3FWN - chains A and B; structure by X-ray diffraction, 1.50 A resolution.

Chain A (and B):
Name: 6-phosphogluconate dehydrogenase, decarboxylating
Source organism: Escherichia coli
Notes: EC 1.1.1.44; chain B of this document is another copy of the same molecule, construct and numbering; everything in this record applies to it too
Reference sequence: P00350 (6PGD_ECOLI); numbering as in UniProt (aligned over 1-468)
Chain sequence (480 residues; numbered -11 to 468; the number before each row is that of its first residue; numbers below 1 keep their minus sign (Met-11 is residue -11)):
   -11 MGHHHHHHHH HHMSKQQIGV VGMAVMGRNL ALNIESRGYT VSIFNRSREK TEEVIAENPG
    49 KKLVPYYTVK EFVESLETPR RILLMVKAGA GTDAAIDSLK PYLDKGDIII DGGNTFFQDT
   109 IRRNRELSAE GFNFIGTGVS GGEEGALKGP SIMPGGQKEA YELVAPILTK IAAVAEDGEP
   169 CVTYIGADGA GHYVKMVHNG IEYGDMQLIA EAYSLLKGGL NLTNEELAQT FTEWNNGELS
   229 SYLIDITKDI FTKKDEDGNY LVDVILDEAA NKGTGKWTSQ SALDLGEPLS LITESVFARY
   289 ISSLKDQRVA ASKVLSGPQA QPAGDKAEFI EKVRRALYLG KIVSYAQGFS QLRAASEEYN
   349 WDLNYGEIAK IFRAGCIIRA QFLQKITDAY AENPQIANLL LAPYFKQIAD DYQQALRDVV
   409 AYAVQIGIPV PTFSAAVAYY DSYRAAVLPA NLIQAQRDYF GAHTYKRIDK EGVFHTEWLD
Disordered / not traced: -11 to 1
Sequence notes: expression tag (-11 to 0); engineered mutation Ile414 (Asn in P00350)
Swiss-Prot annotation at these positions:
  - active site: Lys183 (Proton acceptor), Glu190 (Proton donor)
  - binding site (NADP(+)): Gly10 to Gly15, Asn33 to Ser35, Val74 to Ala76, Asn102
  - binding site (substrate): Asn102, Ser128 to Gly130, His186, Asn187, Tyr191, Lys260, Arg287, Arg445, His451
  - natural variant: Ser2 (S2L: In strain: ECOR 70), Phe32 (F32Y: In strain: ECOR 70), Thr39 (T39Q: In strain: O7:K1 / VW187), Val52 (V52D: In strain: ECOR 10), Tyr55 (Y55F: In strain: ECOR 10), Asn102 (N102K: In strain: ECOR 65), Ala117 (A117S: In strain: ECOR 70), Ile123 to Thr125 (sequence variant, change not given here; In strain: O7:K1 / VW187), Val170 (V170F: In strain: ECOR 10), Ala175 (A175S: In strain: ECOR 45), Asn209 (N209S: In strain: ECOR 68), Thr211 (T211S: In strain: ECOR 10 and ECOR 69), 10 further natural variant entries in UniProt
Small-molecule neighbours:
  - 6-phosphogluconic acid (6PG), molecule 1: Asn102, Val127, Ser128, Gly129, Gly130, Lys183, His186, Asn187, Glu190, Tyr191, Ala258, Asn259, Lys260, Gly261, Thr262, Arg287, Ile365
  - 6-phosphogluconic acid (6PG), molecule 2: Arg445, Phe448, Gly449, His451

Chain A / chain B interface:
Residue-residue contacts - 253 pairs, chain A then chain B:
  Gly130(A) - Phe448(B)
  Glu131(A) - Ala450(B)
  Glu190(A) - Phe448(B)
  Met194(A) - Ile441(B)  hydrophobic
  Met194(A) - Gln444(B)
  Met194(A) - Arg445(B)
  Met194(A) - Phe448(B)  hydrophobic
  Gln195(A) - Ile441(B)
  Ile197(A) - Leu440(B)  hydrophobic
  Ile197(A) - Gln444(B)
  Ala198(A) - Pro437(B)
  Tyr201(A) - Pro437(B)  hydrophobic
  Tyr201(A) - Asn439(B)  hydrogen bond
  Tyr201(A) - Leu440(B)  hydrophobic
  Ser202(A) - Pro437(B)
  Tyr230(A) - Tyr447(B)
  Tyr230(A) - Phe448(B)
  Leu231(A) - Phe448(B)  hydrophobic
  Ile234(A) - Tyr447(B)  hydrophobic
  Ile234(A) - Phe448(B)  hydrophobic
  Thr235(A) - Gln444(B)  hydrogen bond
  Asp237(A) - Tyr447(B)  hydrogen bond
  Ile238(A) - Leu440(B)  hydrophobic
  Ile238(A) - Ala443(B)  hydrophobic
  Ile238(A) - Gln444(B)
  Ile238(A) - Tyr447(B)  hydrophobic
  Ile238(A) - Trp466(B)  hydrophobic
  Phe239(A) - Leu440(B)  hydrophobic
  Lys241(A) - Glu465(B)  hydrogen bond (side chain-backbone)
  Lys241(A) - Trp466(B)
  Lys241(A) - Asp468(B)  hydrogen bond (side chain-backbone)
  Asp243(A) - Arg455(B)  salt bridge
  Leu249(A) - Tyr453(B)
  Leu249(A) - Arg455(B)
  Leu249(A) - Thr464(B)
  Leu249(A) - Trp466(B)  hydrophobic
  Val250(A) - Asn439(B)  hydrogen bond (backbone-side chain)
  Asp251(A) - Ile456(B)
  Val252(A) - Arg455(B)
  Val252(A) - Ile456(B)  hydrogen bond (backbone-backbone)
  Ile253(A) - Asn439(B)
  Ile253(A) - Gln442(B)
  Ile253(A) - Ala443(B)  hydrophobic
  Ile253(A) - Tyr453(B)  hydrophobic
  Ile253(A) - Lys454(B)
  Ile253(A) - Trp466(B)  hydrophobic
  Leu254(A) - Gln442(B)
  Leu254(A) - Lys454(B)  hydrogen bond (backbone-backbone)
  Asp255(A) - Ala434(B)
  Asp255(A) - Val435(B)
  Asp255(A) - Leu436(B)  hydrogen bond (side chain-backbone)
  Asp255(A) - Ala438(B)
  Asp255(A) - Asn439(B)
  Glu256(A) - Gln442(B)  hydrogen bond (backbone-side chain)
  Ala257(A) - Ala438(B)  hydrophobic
  Ala257(A) - Ile441(B)  hydrophobic
  Ala257(A) - Gln442(B)
  Ala258(A) - Gln442(B)  hydrogen bond (backbone-side chain)
  Ala258(A) - Arg445(B)
  Lys264(A) - Leu271(B)
  Ser267(A) - Leu271(B)
  Gln268(A) - Gln268(B)
  Gln268(A) - Leu271(B)
  Gln268(A) - Asp272(B)
  Ala270(A) - Tyr288(B)
  Leu271(A) - Lys264(B)
  Leu271(A) - Ser267(B)
  Leu271(A) - Gln268(B)
  Leu271(A) - Leu271(B)  hydrophobic
  Leu271(A) - Val284(B)  hydrophobic
  Leu271(A) - Phe285(B)  hydrophobic
  Leu271(A) - Tyr288(B)  hydrogen bond (backbone-side chain)
  Asp272(A) - Gln268(B)
  Gly274(A) - Tyr288(B)
  Glu275(A) - Phe285(B)
  Glu275(A) - Tyr288(B)
  Pro276(A) - Phe285(B)
  Leu277(A) - Phe285(B)
  Ser278(A) - Glu282(B)
  Ser278(A) - Phe285(B)
  Thr281(A) - Thr281(B)
  Thr281(A) - Phe285(B)
  Glu282(A) - Ser278(B)
  Glu282(A) - Glu282(B)
  Val284(A) - Leu271(B)  hydrophobic
  Phe285(A) - Leu271(B)  hydrophobic
  Phe285(A) - Glu275(B)
  Phe285(A) - Pro276(B)
  Phe285(A) - Leu277(B)
  Phe285(A) - Ser278(B)
  Phe285(A) - Thr281(B)
  Arg287(A) - Arg445(B)
  Tyr288(A) - Ala270(B)
  Tyr288(A) - Leu271(B)  hydrogen bond (side chain-backbone)
  Tyr288(A) - Gly274(B)
  Tyr288(A) - Glu275(B)
  Ile289(A) - Pro276(B)  hydrophobic
  Ile289(A) - Tyr427(B)  hydrophobic
  Ile289(A) - Ser430(B)
  Ile289(A) - Tyr431(B)
  Ser290(A) - Ala438(B)
  Leu292(A) - Pro276(B)
  Lys293(A) - Ala434(B)  hydrogen bond (side chain-backbone)
  Gln295(A) - Tyr431(B)  hydrogen bond
  Arg296(A) - Ser430(B)
  Arg296(A) - Tyr431(B)
  Arg296(A) - Ala433(B)  hydrogen bond (side chain-backbone)
  Arg296(A) - Ala434(B)  hydrogen bond (side chain-backbone)
  Arg296(A) - Val435(B)
  Arg296(A) - Leu436(B)
  Ala299(A) - Leu389(B)  hydrophobic
  Ala299(A) - Tyr431(B)
  Ser300(A) - Arg432(B)
  Ser300(A) - Ala434(B)
  Val302(A) - Lys394(B)
  Leu303(A) - Leu388(B)
  Leu303(A) - Lys394(B)
  Leu303(A) - Tyr428(B)
  Leu303(A) - Arg432(B)
  Ser304(A) - Asp398(B)  hydrogen bond
  Ser304(A) - Gln401(B)  hydrogen bond
  Ser304(A) - Tyr428(B)  hydrogen bond (backbone-side chain)
  Ser304(A) - Arg432(B)
  Gly305(A) - Gln401(B)
  Gly305(A) - Arg432(B)
  Pro306(A) - Gln401(B)
  Pro306(A) - Arg405(B)
  Pro306(A) - Arg432(B)
  Ile365(A) - Phe448(B)  hydrophobic
  Leu388(A) - Leu303(B)
  Leu389(A) - Val302(B)  hydrophobic
  Lys394(A) - Val302(B)
  Lys394(A) - Leu303(B)
  Asp398(A) - Ser304(B)  hydrogen bond
  Gln401(A) - Ser304(B)  hydrogen bond
  Gln401(A) - Gly305(B)
  Gln401(A) - Pro306(B)
  Gln402(A) - Gln413(B)
  Arg405(A) - Pro306(B)
  Arg405(A) - Val412(B)  hydrogen bond (side chain-backbone)
  Arg405(A) - Gln413(B)
  Arg405(A) - Gly415(B)
  Asp406(A) - Gln413(B)
  Ala409(A) - Ala409(B)  hydrophobic
  Ala409(A) - Gln413(B)
  Val412(A) - Arg405(B)  hydrogen bond (backbone-side chain)
  Val412(A) - Val425(B)  hydrophobic
  Gln413(A) - Gln402(B)
  Gln413(A) - Arg405(B)
  Gln413(A) - Asp406(B)
  Gln413(A) - Ala409(B)
  Gly415(A) - Arg405(B)
  Gly415(A) - Asp429(B)
  Gly415(A) - Arg432(B)  hydrogen bond (backbone-side chain)
  Pro417(A) - Ala426(B)
  Pro417(A) - Asp429(B)
  Pro417(A) - Ser430(B)
  Pro419(A) - Ala426(B)  hydrophobic
  Ser422(A) - Ser422(B)
  Val425(A) - Val412(B)  hydrophobic
  Ala426(A) - Pro417(B)
  Ala426(A) - Pro419(B)  hydrophobic
  Tyr427(A) - Ile289(B)  hydrophobic
  Tyr428(A) - Leu303(B)
  Tyr428(A) - Ser304(B)  hydrogen bond (side chain-backbone)
  Asp429(A) - Gly415(B)
  Asp429(A) - Pro417(B)
  Ser430(A) - Ile289(B)
  Ser430(A) - Arg296(B)
  Ser430(A) - Pro417(B)
  Tyr431(A) - Ile289(B)
  Tyr431(A) - Gln295(B)  hydrogen bond
  Tyr431(A) - Arg296(B)
  Tyr431(A) - Ala299(B)
  Arg432(A) - Ser300(B)
  Arg432(A) - Leu303(B)
  Arg432(A) - Ser304(B)
  Arg432(A) - Gly305(B)
  Arg432(A) - Pro306(B)
  Arg432(A) - Gly415(B)  hydrogen bond (side chain-backbone)
  Ala433(A) - Arg296(B)  hydrogen bond (backbone-side chain)
  Ala434(A) - Asp255(B)
  Ala434(A) - Lys293(B)  hydrogen bond (backbone-side chain)
  Ala434(A) - Arg296(B)  hydrogen bond (backbone-side chain)
  Ala434(A) - Ser300(B)
  Val435(A) - Asp255(B)
  Val435(A) - Arg296(B)
  Leu436(A) - Asp255(B)  hydrogen bond (backbone-side chain)
  Leu436(A) - Ser290(B)
  Leu436(A) - Arg296(B)
  Leu436(A) - Pro417(B)  hydrophobic
  Pro437(A) - Ala198(B)
  Pro437(A) - Tyr201(B)  hydrophobic
  Pro437(A) - Ser202(B)
  Ala438(A) - Asp255(B)
  Ala438(A) - Ala257(B)
  Ala438(A) - Ser290(B)
  Asn439(A) - Tyr201(B)  hydrogen bond
  Asn439(A) - Val250(B)  hydrogen bond (side chain-backbone)
  Asn439(A) - Ile253(B)
  Asn439(A) - Asp255(B)
  Leu440(A) - Ile197(B)  hydrophobic
  Leu440(A) - Tyr201(B)  hydrophobic
  Leu440(A) - Ile238(B)  hydrophobic
  Leu440(A) - Phe239(B)  hydrophobic
  Ile441(A) - Met194(B)
  Ile441(A) - Gln195(B)
  Ile441(A) - Ala198(B)  hydrophobic
  Ile441(A) - Ala257(B)  hydrophobic
  Gln442(A) - Ile253(B)
  Gln442(A) - Leu254(B)
  Gln442(A) - Glu256(B)
  Gln442(A) - Ala257(B)
  Gln442(A) - Ala258(B)  hydrogen bond (side chain-backbone)
  Ala443(A) - Ile238(B)  hydrophobic
  Ala443(A) - Ile253(B)  hydrophobic
  Gln444(A) - Met194(B)
  Gln444(A) - Ile197(B)
  Gln444(A) - Thr235(B)  hydrogen bond
  Gln444(A) - Ile238(B)
  Arg445(A) - Met194(B)
  Arg445(A) - Ala258(B)
  Arg445(A) - Arg287(B)
  Tyr447(A) - Tyr230(B)
  Tyr447(A) - Ile234(B)  hydrophobic
  Tyr447(A) - Asp237(B)  hydrogen bond
  Tyr447(A) - Ile238(B)  hydrophobic
  Phe448(A) - Gly130(B)
  Phe448(A) - Glu131(B)  hydrogen bond (backbone-backbone)
  Phe448(A) - Glu190(B)
  Phe448(A) - Met194(B)  hydrophobic
  Phe448(A) - Tyr230(B)
  Phe448(A) - Ile365(B)  hydrophobic
  Ala450(A) - Glu131(B)
  His451(A) - Lys260(B)
  Tyr453(A) - Leu249(B)
  Tyr453(A) - Ile253(B)  hydrophobic
  Lys454(A) - Ile253(B)
  Lys454(A) - Leu254(B)  hydrogen bond (backbone-backbone)
  Arg455(A) - Asp243(B)  salt bridge
  Arg455(A) - Asn247(B)
  Arg455(A) - Val252(B)
  Ile456(A) - Asp251(B)
  Ile456(A) - Val252(B)  hydrogen bond (backbone-backbone)
  Ile456(A) - Leu254(B)  hydrophobic
  Asp457(A) - Val252(B)
  Thr464(A) - Lys241(B)
  Thr464(A) - Leu249(B)
  Glu465(A) - Lys241(B)
  Trp466(A) - Ile238(B)  hydrophobic
  Trp466(A) - Lys241(B)
  Trp466(A) - Leu249(B)  hydrophobic
  Asp468(A) - Lys241(B)
Also at the interface, not in a pair above, chain A (120 interface residues in all): Gly129, Asn259, Lys260, Val297, Ala385, Asn386, Val408, Ile416, Val418, Gly449, Lys458, Leu467
Also at the interface, not in a pair above, chain B (118 interface residues in all): Val13, Glu132, Leu231, Asp245, Leu292, Val297, Gln307, Ala385, Asn386, Val408, Ile416, Asp457

In short:
120 residues of chain A and 118 residues of chain B are in contact, with 40 hydrogen bonds and 2 salt bridges.
Polar contacts include Asp243(A)-Arg455(B), Tyr201(A)-Asn439(B) and Thr235(A)-Gln444(B). Chain A binds
6-phosphogluconic acid.
Both chains are 6-phosphogluconate dehydrogenase, decarboxylating (Escherichia coli). Entry 3FWN (Dimeric
6-phosphogluconate dehydrogenase complexed with 6-phosphogluconate and 2'-monophosphoadenosine-5'-diphosphate)
was determined by X-ray diffraction together with 2ZYA, 2ZYD and 2ZYG from the same study.
